Entry 9AYV (electron microscopy, 4.40 A resolution (low resolution: residue-level contacts below are approximate; hydrogen-bond / salt-bridge calls are withheld)); this record covers chains D and N of the 10 polymer chains in the assembly.

[Chain D]
Name: Transmembrane protein gp41
Source organism: Human immunodeficiency virus 1
UniProtKB: Q2N0S6 (Q2N0S6_9HIV1); residues 510-664 here correspond to UniProt positions 507-661 (UniProt number = residue number - 3)
Chain sequence (155 residues; row label = number of the first residue in the row):
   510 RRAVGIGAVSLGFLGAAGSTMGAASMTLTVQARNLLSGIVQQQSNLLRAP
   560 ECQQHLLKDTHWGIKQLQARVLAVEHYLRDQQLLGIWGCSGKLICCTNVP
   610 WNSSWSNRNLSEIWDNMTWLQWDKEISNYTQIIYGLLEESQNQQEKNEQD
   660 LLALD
Not modelled in the structure: 510-520, 663-664
Disulfide bonds: Cys598-Cys604
Glycans and other covalent adducts: N-acetylglucosamine (NAG) linked to Asn611
Construct notes: conflict Arg510 (Lys507 in Q2N0S6), Ser519 (Phe516 in Q2N0S6), Pro559 (Ile556 in Q2N0S6), Cys561 (Ala558 in Q2N0S6), Asp568 (Leu565 in Q2N0S6), His570 (Val567 in Q2N0S6), His585 (Arg582 in Q2N0S6), Cys605 (Thr602 in Q2N0S6)

[Chain N]
Name: Surface protein gp120
Source organism: Human immunodeficiency virus 1
Chain sequence (503 residues; numbered -4 to 499; 1 number in that range is skipped by the numbering (no residue carries it; nothing is unmodelled there); the number before each row is that of its first residue; numbers below 1 keep their minus sign (Met-4 is residue -4)):
    -4 MDAMKRGLCCVLLLCGAVFVSPSQEIHARFRRGARAENLWVTVYYGVPVW
    46 KDAETTLFCASDAKAYETEKRNVWATHCCVPTDPNPQEIHLENVTEEFNM
    96 WKNNMVEQMHEDIISLWDQSLKPCVKLTPLCVTLNCTNATASNSSIIEGM
   146 KNCSFNITTELRDKREKKNALFYKLDIVQLDGNSSQYRLINCNTSAITQA
   196 CPKVSFEPIPIHYCAPAGFAILKCNNKTFTGTGPCNNVSTVQCTHGIKPV
   246 VSTQLLLNGSLAEGEIIIRSENITNNVKTILVHLNESVKIECTRPNNKTV
   296 TSIRIGPGQWFYAYGQVIGDIREAYCNINESTWNETLGKVVKQLRKHFGN
   346 NTIIRFQPSSGGDLEVTTHSFNCGGEFFYCNTSGLFNSTWISN
   390 TSVQGSNSTGSNDSITLPCRIKQIINMWQRVGQAMYAPPIQGVIRCVSNI
   440 TGLILTRDGGKNNTETFRPGGGDMRDNWRSELYKYKVVKIEPLGVAPTRC
   490 KRRVVGRRRR
Not modelled in the structure: -4 to 32, 58-64, 390-399, 494-499
Disulfide bonds: Cys54-Cys73, Cys119-Cys196, Cys126-Cys187, Cys131-Cys148, Cys209-Cys238, Cys219-Cys230, Cys287-Cys321, Cys368-Cys435, Cys375-Cys408
Glycans and other covalent adducts: N-acetylglucosamine (NAG) linked to Asn88, Asn130, Asn133, Asn147, Asn151, Asn188, Asn221, Asn232, Asn253, Asn280, Asn292, Asn324, Asn329, Asn345, Asn376, Asn382, Asn438, Asn451

[Interface between chain D and chain N]
Contacting residue pairs (7):
  Gln658(D) - Tyr39(N)
  Leu660(D) - Arg492(N)
  Leu661(D) - Cys489(N)
  Leu661(D) - Lys490(N)
  Leu661(D) - Arg492(N)
  Ala662(D) - Arg488(N)
  Ala662(D) - Cys489(N)
Other interface residues (no listed pair), chain N (7 interface residues in all): Thr37, Arg491

[Overview]
The interface between chain D and chain N involves 4 residues on one side and 7 on the other. Covalently
linked N-acetylglucosamine: at Asn611(D). Covalently linked N-acetylglucosamine: at Asn88(N), Asn130(N),
Asn133(N), Asn147(N), Asn151(N) and Asn188(N) and 12 more.
Chain D is Transmembrane protein gp41 and chain N is Surface protein gp120, both from Human immunodeficiency
virus 1; the structure, HIV CH505/BG505 SOSIP.v8.1 Env in Complex with V1/V3 Epitope and Anti-Immune Complex
pAbs from Rabbit 2474, was determined by electron microscopy (same publication as 9ATZ, 9AXD, 9AXI, 9AXK, 9AY6
and 9AYS).
